Entry 5ZMS (X-ray diffraction, 1.80 A resolution); this record covers chains B and F of the 3 polymer chains in the assembly.

[Chain B]
Molecule: NS3 protease
Source organism: Zika virus (strain Mr 766)
UniProtKB: H8XX12 (H8XX12_ZIKV); residues 1-177 here correspond to UniProt positions 1497-1673 (UniProt number = residue number + 1496)
Sequence (178 residues; row label = number of the first residue in the row; numbering starts at 0):
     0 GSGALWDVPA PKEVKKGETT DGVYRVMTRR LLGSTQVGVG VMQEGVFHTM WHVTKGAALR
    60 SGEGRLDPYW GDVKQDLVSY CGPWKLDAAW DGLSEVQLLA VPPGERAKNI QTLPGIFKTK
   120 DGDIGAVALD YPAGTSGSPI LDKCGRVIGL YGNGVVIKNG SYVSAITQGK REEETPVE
Disordered / not traced: 0-15, 171-177
Sequence notes: expression tag (0)
From the paper describing this entry:
  - binding site for 4-guanidinomethyl-phenylacetyl-Lys-Lys-Arg-H (chain F): Gly-151, Asn-152, Gly-153, Tyr-161

[Chain F]
Molecule: 4-guanidinomethyl-phenylacetyl-Lys-Lys-Arg-H
Sequence (4 residues; each row starts with the number of its first residue):
     1 XKKR
Modified / non-standard residues: 2UE (1-[4-(2-oxoethyl)benzyl]guanidine) at position 1; Lys-2 (D-lysine; DLY); Arg-4 (D-arginine; DAR)

[Interface between chain B and chain F]
Pairs across the interface (21; chain B residue first):
  His-51(B) / Lys-3(F)
  Asp-75(B) / Lys-3(F)
  Asp-129(B) / Arg-4(F)
  Tyr-130(B) / Arg-4(F)
  Pro-131(B) / Arg-4(F)
  Ala-132(B) / Arg-4(F)
  Gly-133(B) / Arg-4(F)  hydrogen bond (backbone-backbone)
  Thr-134(B) / Arg-4(F)  hydrogen bond (backbone-backbone)
  Ser-135(B) / Arg-4(F)  hydrogen bond (backbone-backbone)
  Gly-151(B) / Lys-2(F)
  Gly-151(B) / Lys-3(F)
  Gly-151(B) / Arg-4(F)
  Asn-152(B) / Lys-2(F)
  Asn-152(B) / Lys-3(F)
  Gly-153(B) / Lys-2(F)  hydrogen bond (backbone-backbone)
  Val-154(B) / Lys-2(F)
  Val-155(B) / 2UE_1(F)
  Val-155(B) / Lys-2(F)
  Tyr-161(B) / 2UE_1(F)
  Tyr-161(B) / Lys-2(F)  hydrogen bond (side chain-backbone)
  Tyr-161(B) / Arg-4(F)
Other interface residues (no listed pair), chain B (17 interface residues in all): Val-36, Gly-159

[In short]
The interface between chain B and chain F involves 17 residues on one side and 4 on the other; the contacts
include 5 hydrogen bonds. Polar pairs include Thr-134(B)/Arg-4(F), Ser-135(B)/Arg-4(F) and
Tyr-161(B)/Lys-2(F). From the paper: a binding site for 4-guanidinomethyl-phenylacetyl-Lys-Lys-Arg-H (chain F)
at Gly-151(B), Asn-152(B) and Gly-153(B) among others.
Chain B is NS3 protease (Zika virus (strain Mr 766)) and chain F is
4-guanidinomethyl-phenylacetyl-Lys-Lys-Arg-H; the structure, Crystal structure of Zika NS3 protease in complex
with 4-guanidinomethyl-phenylacetyl-Lys-Lys-Arg-H, was determined by X-ray diffraction together with 5ZMQ and
5ZOB from the same study.
